8PX3 - chains B and C of the 6 polymer chains in the assembly; structure by electron microscopy, 3.00 A resolution.

== Chain B (and C) ==
Protein: External core antigen
Source organism: Hepatitis B virus
Notes: chain C of this document is another copy of the same molecule, construct and numbering; everything in this record applies to it too
Reference sequence: W6CP35 (W6CP35_HBV); residues 1-183 here correspond to UniProt positions 17-199 (UniProt number = residue number + 16)
Chain sequence (183 residues; row label = number of the first residue in the row):
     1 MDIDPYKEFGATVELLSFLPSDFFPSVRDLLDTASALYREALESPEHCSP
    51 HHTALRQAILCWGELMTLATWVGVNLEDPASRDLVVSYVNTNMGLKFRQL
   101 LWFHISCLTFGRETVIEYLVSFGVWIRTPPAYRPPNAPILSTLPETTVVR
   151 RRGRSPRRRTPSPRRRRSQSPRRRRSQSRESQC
Disordered / not traced: 151-183 (chain C: 145-183)

== How chain B and chain C interact ==
Contacting residue pairs (40):
  Pro-20(B) with Tyr-132(C)
  Asp-22(B) with Pro-129(C); Tyr-132(C), hydrogen bond
  Phe-23(B) with Pro-129(C); Tyr-132(C), hydrophobic
  Pro-25(B) with Arg-127(C)
  Asp-29(B) with Arg-127(C)
  Asp-32(B) with Phe-18(C); Arg-127(C), salt bridge
  Thr-33(B) with Phe-18(C); Arg-127(C)
  Ser-35(B) with Glu-14(C)
  Ala-36(B) with Glu-14(C); Leu-15(C); Phe-18(C), hydrophobic
  Leu-37(B) with Phe-18(C), hydrophobic
  Phe-122(B) with Tyr-132(C), hydrophobic
  Ala-137(B) with Ala-131(C); Tyr-132(C), hydrophobic
  Ile-139(B) with Arg-133(C); Pro-134(C)
  Ser-141(B) with Pro-134(C)
  Thr-142(B) with Ser-121(C)
  Leu-143(B) with Ser-121(C); Pro-138(C), hydrophobic
  Thr-147(B) with Pro-134(C); Asn-136(C); Ala-137(C); Pro-138(C); Ile-139(C)
  Val-148(B) with Ile-139(C); Ser-141(C)
  Val-149(B) with Thr-114(C); Ile-139(C), hydrogen bond (backbone-backbone); Leu-140(C); Ser-141(C), hydrogen bond (backbone-backbone)
  Arg-150(B) with Thr-114(C); Ser-141(C), hydrogen bond (side chain-backbone); Leu-143(C), hydrogen bond (side chain-backbone); Pro-144(C)
Also at the interface, not in a pair above, chain B (23 interface residues in all): Phe-24, Trp-125, Thr-146
Also at the interface, not in a pair above, chain C (24 interface residues in all): Tyr-118, Val-120, Val-124, Thr-128, Thr-142

== In short ==
23 residues of chain B and 24 residues of chain C are in contact, with 5 hydrogen bonds and 1 salt bridge.
Polar contacts include Asp-32(B)/Arg-127(C), Asp-22(B)/Tyr-132(C) and Arg-150(B)/Ser-141(C).
Both chains are External core antigen (Hepatitis B virus). Entry 8PX3 (Hepatitis B core protein with bound
P1dC) was determined by electron microscopy (same publication as 8PWO and 8PX6).
